Entry 6OEB (X-ray diffraction, 2.10 A resolution); this record covers chains A and B of the 3 polymer chains in the assembly.

# Chain A
Molecule: Embryonic stem cell-specific 5-hydroxymethylcytosine-binding protein
From: Homo sapiens
Notes: fragment: SRAP domain
UniProtKB: Q96FZ2 (HMCES_HUMAN); residues 2-270 here = UniProt positions 2-270
Chain sequence (276 residues; numbered 2 to 277; the number before each row is that of its first residue):
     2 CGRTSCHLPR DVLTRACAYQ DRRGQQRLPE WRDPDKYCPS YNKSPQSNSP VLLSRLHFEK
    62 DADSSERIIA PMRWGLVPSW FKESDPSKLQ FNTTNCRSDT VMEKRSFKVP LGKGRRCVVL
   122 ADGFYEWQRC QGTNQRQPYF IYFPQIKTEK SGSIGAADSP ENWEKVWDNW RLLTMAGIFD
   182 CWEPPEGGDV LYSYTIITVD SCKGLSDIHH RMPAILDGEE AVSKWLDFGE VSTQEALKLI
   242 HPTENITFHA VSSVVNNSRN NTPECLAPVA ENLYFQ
Not modelled in the structure: 149-160, 271-277
Sequence notes: expression tag (271-277)
What the authors report for this chain:
  - binding site for the 9-nt DNA strand (chain B): Gly3, Arg4, Pro46, Trp81, Phe92, Arg98, Arg106, Trp128, Arg212
  - mutagenesis - R98A, R212A: decreased binding to ssDNA
  - mutagenesis - R4A, W81E: decreased binding to 3-nt gap DNA
  - catalytic residues: Glu127, His210 (citing earlier work)

# Chain B
Molecule: 9-nt DNA strand
Sequence (9 nucleotides; each row starts with the number of its first residue):
     1 CCAGACGTT

# Interface between chain A and chain B
Pairs across the interface (24; chain A residue first):
  Trp81(A) with DC6(B), base contact
  Gln91(A) with DG7(B), base contact
  Phe92(A) with DC6(B), sugar contact; DG7(B), base contact
  Asn93(A) with DG7(B), hydrogen bond to the base; DT8(B), hydrogen bond to the base
  Asn96(A) with DT8(B), sugar contact; DT9(B), sugar contact
  Cys97(A) with DT8(B), phosphate contact
  Arg98(A) with DT8(B), hydrogen bond to the phosphate; DT9(B), salt bridge to the phosphate
  Lys105(A) with DG7(B), phosphate contact; DT8(B), salt bridge to the phosphate
  Arg106(A) with DA5(B), hydrogen bond to the base; DC6(B), hydrogen bond to the base; DG7(B), hydrogen bond to the phosphate
  Ser107(A) with DC6(B), hydrogen bond to the phosphate; DG7(B), hydrogen bond to the phosphate
  Phe108(A) with DG7(B), phosphate contact; DT8(B), phosphate contact
  Thr199(A) with DT8(B), phosphate contact; DT9(B), hydrogen bond to the phosphate
  His210(A) with DT9(B), hydrogen bond to the phosphate
  Arg212(A) with DT9(B), salt bridge to the phosphate
Other interface residues (no listed pair), chain A (18 interface residues in all): Thr94, Thr101, Arg130, His211
Other interface residues (no listed pair), chain B (6 interface residues in all): DG4

# Overview
18 residues of chain A and 6 residues of chain B are in contact; the contacts include 10 hydrogen bonds and 3
salt bridges. Polar contacts include Asn93(A)-DG7(B), Asn93(A)-DT8(B) and Arg106(A)-DA5(B). The paper reports
catalytic residues Glu127(A) and His210(A); R98A and R212A of chain A reduce binding to ssDNA; 4 substitutions
were tested in all.
Here chain A is Embryonic stem cell-specific 5-hydroxymethylcytosine-binding protein (Homo sapiens) and chain
B is a 9-nt DNA strand. Entry 6OEB (Crystal structure of HMCES SRAP domain in complex with 3' overhang DNA)
was determined by X-ray diffraction, deposited together with 6OE7, 6OEA and 5KO9.
